PDB entry 8CIT | X-ray diffraction, 2.54 A resolution | chain A

[Chain A]
Protein: Moesin
Organism: Homo sapiens
UniProt: P26038 (MOES_HUMAN); residue numbers follow UniProt; this construct covers 1-346
Amino-acid sequence (347 residues; numbered 0 to 346; the number before each row is that of its first residue; numbering starts at 0):
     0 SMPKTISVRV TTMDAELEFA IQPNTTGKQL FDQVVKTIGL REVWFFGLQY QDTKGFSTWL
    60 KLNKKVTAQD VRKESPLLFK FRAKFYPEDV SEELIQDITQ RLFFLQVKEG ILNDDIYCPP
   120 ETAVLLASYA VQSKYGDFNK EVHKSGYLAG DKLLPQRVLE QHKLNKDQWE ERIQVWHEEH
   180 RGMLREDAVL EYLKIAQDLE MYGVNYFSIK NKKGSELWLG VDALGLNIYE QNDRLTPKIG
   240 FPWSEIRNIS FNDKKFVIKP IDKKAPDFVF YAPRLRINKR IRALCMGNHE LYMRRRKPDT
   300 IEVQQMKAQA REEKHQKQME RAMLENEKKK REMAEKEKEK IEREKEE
Disordered / not traced: 0-2, 138-140, 342-346
Sequence notes: expression tag (0); engineered mutation Arg281 (Leu in P26038)
UniProt features mapped onto this chain:
  - motif: Ile115 to Glu120 ([IL]-x-C-x-x-[DE] motif)
  - modified residue: Ser74 (Phosphoserine), Lys79 (N6-acetyllysine), Lys83 (N6-succinyllysine), Tyr116 (Phosphotyrosine), Cys117 (S-nitrosocysteine), Lys139 (N6-acetyllysine), Lys165 (N6-acetyllysine)
  - natural variant: Arg171 (R171W: In IMD50)
  - mutagenesis: Ile115 (I115M: Inhibits S-nitrosylation of Cys-117; when associated with M-120), Glu120 (E120M: Inhibits S-nitrosylation of Cys-117; when associated with M-115)
From the paper describing this entry:
  - mutagenesis - L281R: unchanged stability

[In short]
UniProt lists 2 mutagenesis sites. The paper reports that L281R leaves stability unchanged.
Chain A is Moesin (Homo sapiens); the structure, The FERM domain of human moesin mutant L281R, was determined
by X-ray diffraction, deposited together with 8CIR, 8CIS, 8CIU, 6TXQ and 6TXS.
